PDB entry 4Z0F | X-ray diffraction, 2.30 A resolution | chains A and C

[Chain A]
Molecule: Apical membrane antigen 1
Source organism: Plasmodium falciparum Vietnam Oak-Knoll (FVO)
Reference sequence: A0A024UZE1 (A0A024UZE1_PLAFA); numbering as in UniProt (aligned over 104-438)
Amino-acid sequence (335 residues; each row starts with the number of its first residue):
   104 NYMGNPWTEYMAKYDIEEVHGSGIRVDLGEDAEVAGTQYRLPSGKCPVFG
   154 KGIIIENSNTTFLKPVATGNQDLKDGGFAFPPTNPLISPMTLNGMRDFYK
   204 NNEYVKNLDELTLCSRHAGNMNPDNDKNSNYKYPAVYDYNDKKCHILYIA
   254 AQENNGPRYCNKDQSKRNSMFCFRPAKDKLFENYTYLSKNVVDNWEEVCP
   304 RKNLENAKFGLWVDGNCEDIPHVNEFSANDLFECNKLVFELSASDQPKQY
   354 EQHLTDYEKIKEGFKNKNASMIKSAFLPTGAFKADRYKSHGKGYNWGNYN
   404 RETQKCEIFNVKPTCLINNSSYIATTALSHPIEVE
Disordered / not traced: 104-106, 172-175, 229, 259-273, 354-387
Disulfide bonds: Cys-149/Cys-302, Cys-217/Cys-247, Cys-320/Cys-418, Cys-337/Cys-409

[Chain C]
Molecule: Rhoptry neck protein 2
Notes: engineered mutation(s): Phe2038(6CW)
Amino-acid sequence (13 residues; numbered 1 to 13; the number before each row is that of its first residue):
     1 CXTTRMSPPQQIC
Modified / non-standard residues: 6CW (6-chloro-L-tryptophan) at position 2
Disulfide bonds: Cys-1/Cys-13

[Chain A / chain C interface]
Pairs across the interface (31; chain A residue first):
  Phe-183(A) / 6CW_2(C)
  Pro-184(A) / 6CW_2(C)
  Thr-186(A) / Ile-12(C)
  Thr-186(A) / Cys-13(C)
  Asn-187(A) / Ile-12(C)
  Asn-187(A) / Cys-13(C)  hydrogen bond (backbone-backbone)
  Pro-188(A) / Ile-12(C)
  Ile-190(A) / Ile-12(C)  hydrophobic
  Phe-201(A) / Gln-10(C)
  Tyr-202(A) / Met-6(C)  hydrophobic
  Asn-205(A) / Met-6(C)
  Val-208(A) / Met-6(C)  hydrophobic
  Gly-222(A) / Arg-5(C)  hydrogen bond (backbone-side chain)
  Asn-223(A) / Thr-3(C)
  Asn-223(A) / Thr-4(C)
  Asn-223(A) / Arg-5(C)  hydrogen bond (side chain-backbone)
  Asn-223(A) / Met-6(C)  hydrogen bond (side chain-backbone)
  Met-224(A) / Thr-3(C)
  Met-224(A) / Arg-5(C)  hydrogen bond (backbone-side chain)
  Met-224(A) / Ile-12(C)  hydrophobic
  Asn-225(A) / 6CW_2(C)
  Asn-225(A) / Thr-3(C)  hydrogen bond (backbone-backbone)
  Asn-225(A) / Arg-5(C)  hydrogen bond
  Pro-226(A) / 6CW_2(C)
  Pro-226(A) / Arg-5(C)
  Asn-228(A) / Thr-3(C)
  Ser-232(A) / Arg-5(C)  hydrogen bond (backbone-side chain)
  Tyr-234(A) / Arg-5(C)  hydrogen bond (backbone-side chain)
  Lys-235(A) / Arg-5(C)
  Tyr-236(A) / 6CW_2(C)
  Tyr-251(A) / 6CW_2(C)
Other interface residues (no listed pair), chain A (24 interface residues in all): Pro-185, Arg-219, Asn-233
Other interface residues (no listed pair), chain C (10 interface residues in all): Cys-1, Gln-11

[Summary]
Chain A and chain C form an interface of 24 and 10 residues respectively; the contacts include 9 hydrogen
bonds. Polar pairs include Gly-222(A)/Arg-5(C), Asn-223(A)/Arg-5(C) and Asn-223(A)/Met-6(C).
Here chain A is Apical membrane antigen 1 (Plasmodium falciparum Vietnam Oak-Knoll (FVO)) and chain C is
Rhoptry neck protein 2. Entry 4Z0F (Crystal structure of FVO strain Plasmodium falciparum AMA1 in complex with
the RON2hp [Phe2038(6CW)] peptide) was determined by X-ray diffraction together with 4Z09, 4Z0D and 4Z0E from
the same study.
